PDB entry 6IK9 | X-ray diffraction, 2.44 A resolution | chains B and E of the 3 polymer chains in the assembly

Chain B:
Protein: HIV-1 reverse transcriptase p51 subunit
From: Human immunodeficiency virus 1
Reference sequence: P12497 (POL_HV1N5); residues 1-428 here correspond to UniProt positions 588-1015 (UniProt number = residue number + 587)
Sequence (444 residues; row label = number of the first residue in the row; numbers below 1 keep their minus sign (Met-15 is residue -15)):
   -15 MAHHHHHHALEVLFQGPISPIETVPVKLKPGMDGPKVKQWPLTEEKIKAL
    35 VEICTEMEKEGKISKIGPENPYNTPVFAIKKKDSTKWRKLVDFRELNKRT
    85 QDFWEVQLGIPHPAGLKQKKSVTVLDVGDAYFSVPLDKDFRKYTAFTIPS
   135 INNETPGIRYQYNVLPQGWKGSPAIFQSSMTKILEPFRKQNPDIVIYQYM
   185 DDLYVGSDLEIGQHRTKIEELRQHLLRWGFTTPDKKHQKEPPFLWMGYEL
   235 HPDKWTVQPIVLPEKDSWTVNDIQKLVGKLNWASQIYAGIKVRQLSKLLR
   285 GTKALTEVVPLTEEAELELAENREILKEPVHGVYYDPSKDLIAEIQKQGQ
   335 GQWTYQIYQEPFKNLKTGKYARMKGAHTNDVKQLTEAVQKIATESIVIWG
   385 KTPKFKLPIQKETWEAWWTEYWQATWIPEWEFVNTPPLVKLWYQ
Unresolved in the structure: -15 to 4, 214-230, 428
Differences from the reference sequence: expression tag (-15 to 0); engineered mutation Ser162 (Cys749 in P12497), Ser280 (Cys867 in P12497)
UniProt features mapped onto this chain:
  - region: Phe227 to His235 (RT 'primer grip')
  - motif: Trp398 to Trp414 (Tryptophan repeat motif)
  - binding site (Mg(2+)): Asp110, Asp185, Asp186
  - site (Essential for RT p66/p51 heterodimerization): Trp401, Trp414

Chain E:
Molecule: DNA/RNA
Sequence (38 nucleotides; row label = number of the first residue in the row; numbers below 1 keep their minus sign (DT-4 is residue -4)):
    -4 TAATCGCCCCCCTTCGGTGCTTTGCACCGAAGGGGGGC
Unresolved in the structure: -4 to -2
Modified positions: OMC (o2'-methylycytidine-5'-monophosphate) at position 2; OMC (o2'-methylycytidine-5'-monophosphate) at position 4
Small-molecule neighbours: 2'-deoxyguanosine-5'-triphosphate (DGT): DC0, DG1, DC33

Interface between chain B and chain E:
Contacting residue pairs (4):
  Lys22(B) - OMC_4(E)  salt bridge to the phosphate
  Trp266(B) - DT16(E)  base contact
  Gln269(B) - DT16(E)  hydrogen bond to the base
  Lys395(B) - DG24(E)  salt bridge to the phosphate
Also at the interface, not in a pair above, chain B (5 interface residues in all): Phe346
Also at the interface, not in a pair above, chain E (4 interface residues in all): DC23

In short:
The interface between chain B and chain E involves 5 residues on one side and 4 on the other; the contacts
include 1 hydrogen bond and 2 salt bridges. Polar pairs include Gln269(B)-DT16(E), Lys22(B)-OMC_4(E) and
Lys395(B)-DG24(E). Chain E binds 2'-deoxyguanosine-5'-triphosphate.
Here chain B is HIV-1 reverse transcriptase p51 subunit (Human immunodeficiency virus 1) and chain E is
DNA/RNA. Entry 6IK9 (HIV-1 reverse transcriptase with Q151M/G112S/D113A/Y115F/F116Y/F160L/I159L:DNA:dGTP
ternary complex) was determined by X-ray diffraction, deposited together with 6IKA.
